PDB entry 8DH5 | X-ray diffraction, 2.85 A resolution | chains B and A of the 4 polymer chains in the assembly

# Chain B
Name: T7 RNA polymerase
From: Escherichia phage T7
Notes: EC 2.7.7.6
UniProtKB: P00573 (RPOL_BPT7); residue numbers follow UniProt; this construct covers 1-883
Amino-acid sequence (883 residues; each row starts with the number of its first residue):
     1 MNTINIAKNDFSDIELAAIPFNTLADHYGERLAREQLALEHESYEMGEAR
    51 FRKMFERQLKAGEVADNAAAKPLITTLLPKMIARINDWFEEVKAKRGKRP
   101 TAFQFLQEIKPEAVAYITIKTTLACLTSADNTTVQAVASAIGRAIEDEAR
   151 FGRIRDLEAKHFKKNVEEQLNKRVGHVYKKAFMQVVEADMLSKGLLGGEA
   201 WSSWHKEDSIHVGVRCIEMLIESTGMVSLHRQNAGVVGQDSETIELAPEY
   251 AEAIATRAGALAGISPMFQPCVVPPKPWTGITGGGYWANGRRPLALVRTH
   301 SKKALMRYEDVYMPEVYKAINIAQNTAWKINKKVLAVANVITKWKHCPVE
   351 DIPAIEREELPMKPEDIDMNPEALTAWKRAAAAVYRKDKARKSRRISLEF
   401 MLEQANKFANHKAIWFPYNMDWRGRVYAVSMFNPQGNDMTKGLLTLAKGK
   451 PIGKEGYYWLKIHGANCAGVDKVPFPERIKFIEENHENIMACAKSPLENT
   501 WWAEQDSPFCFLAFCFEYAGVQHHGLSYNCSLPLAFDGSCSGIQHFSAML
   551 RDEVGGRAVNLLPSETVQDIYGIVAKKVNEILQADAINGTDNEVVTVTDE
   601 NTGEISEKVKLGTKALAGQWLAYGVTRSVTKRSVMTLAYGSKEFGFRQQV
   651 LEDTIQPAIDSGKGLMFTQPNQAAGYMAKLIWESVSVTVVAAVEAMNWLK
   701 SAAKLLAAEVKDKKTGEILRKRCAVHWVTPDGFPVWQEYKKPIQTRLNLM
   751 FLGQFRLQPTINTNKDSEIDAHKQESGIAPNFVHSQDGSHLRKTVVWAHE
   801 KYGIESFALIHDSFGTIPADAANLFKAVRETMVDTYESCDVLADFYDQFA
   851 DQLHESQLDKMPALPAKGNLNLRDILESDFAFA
Disordered / not traced: 356-371, 757-765
Small-molecule neighbours: ATP (adenosine-5'-triphosphate): Asp471, Lys472, Tyr571, Arg627, Lys631, Arg632, Met635, Tyr639
Swiss-Prot annotation at these positions:
  - active site: Asp537, Lys631, Asp812
  - mutagenesis: Lys172 (K172L/G: No change in activity), Pro563 (P563A/T: Inactivated), Tyr571 (Y571S: Inactivated), Lys631 (K631G: Partially inactivated; K631L: Partially inactivated; K631R: Partially inactivated), Thr636 (T636P: Inactivated), Tyr639 (Y639D: Inactivated), Phe646 (F646C: Inactivated)
Reported in the primary citation:
  - mutagenesis - Y639F: decreased catalytic activity on all scaffolds we tested
  - mutagenesis - M635A: unchanged catalytic activity on natural ATP incorporation
  - mutagenesis - M635K: abolished catalytic activity on UBP incorporation

# Chain A
Molecule: Template strand DNA
Sequence (18 nucleotides; each row starts with the number of its first residue):
     1 GGGAATCGAXATCGCCGC
Disordered / not traced: 1-2
Modified positions: S8U (1-(2-deoxy-5-O-phosphono-beta-D-erythro-pentofuranosyl)-1H-pyrrole-2-carbaldehyde) at position 10

# Chain B / chain A interface
Pairs across the interface (35):
  Arg50(B) with DC16(A), salt bridge to the phosphate
  Arg57(B) with DG17(A), salt bridge to the phosphate; DC18(A), salt bridge to the phosphate
  Glu63(B) with DC18(A), phosphate contact
  Lys164(B) with DG8(A), salt bridge to the phosphate
  Arg298(B) with DC13(A), hydrogen bond to the phosphate; DG14(A), salt bridge to the phosphate
  His300(B) with DC13(A), salt bridge to the phosphate
  Ile396(B) with DC16(A), sugar contact
  Asp421(B) with DT12(A), sugar contact; DC13(A), sugar contact
  Trp422(B) with DT12(A), phosphate contact; DC13(A), phosphate contact
  Arg423(B) with DT12(A), hydrogen bond to the sugar
  Tyr427(B) with DT12(A), base contact; DC13(A), hydrogen bond to the sugar
  Met431(B) with DC15(A), sugar contact
  Thr636(B) with S8U_10(A), base contact
  Tyr639(B) with S8U_10(A), sugar contact; DA11(A), stacking on the base
  Ser641(B) with S8U_10(A), hydrogen bond to the phosphate
  Phe644(B) with DA9(A), stacking on the base
  Gly645(B) with S8U_10(A), phosphate contact
  Gln649(B) with S8U_10(A), base contact
  Lys713(B) with DG3(A), salt bridge to the phosphate
  Tyr739(B) with DA11(A), hydrogen bond to the phosphate; DT12(A), hydrogen bond to the phosphate
  Leu752(B) with DC18(A), base contact
  His772(B) with DG8(A), hydrogen bond to the phosphate; DA9(A), salt bridge to the phosphate
  Ser776(B) with DA11(A), sugar contact
  Gly777(B) with DA11(A), sugar contact
  Pro780(B) with DA11(A), sugar contact
  Asn781(B) with DT12(A), sugar contact
  His784(B) with DA11(A), base contact
Interface residues without a listed pair, chain B (30 interface residues in all): Arg425, Arg632, Gly640

# Summary
30 residues of chain B face 12 of chain A across their interface, with 7 hydrogen bonds, 8 salt bridges and 2
aromatic stacking contacts. Polar pairs include Arg423(B)-DT12(A), Tyr427(B)-DC13(A) and Arg298(B)-DC13(A).
From the paper: Y639F of chain B reduces catalytic activity on all scaffolds we tested; M635K of chain B
abolishes catalytic activity on UBP incorporation.
Chain B is T7 RNA polymerase (Escherichia phage T7) and chain A is Template strand DNA; the structure, T7 RNA
polymerase elongation complex with unnatural base dPa-ATP mismatch, was determined by X-ray diffraction
together with 8DH0, 8DH2, 8DH3 and 8DH4 from the same study.
